PDB entry 9L5S | electron microscopy, 2.90 A resolution | chains 6 and 0 of the 41 polymer chains in the assembly

== Chain 6 ==
Molecule: U6 snRNA
Source organism: Chaetomium thermophilum (strain DSM 1495 / CBS 144.50 / IMI 039719)
Sequence (101 nucleotides; each row starts with the number of its first residue):
     1 GCCCUUCGGGGCAUUUGGUCAAUUUGAAACGAUACAGAGAAGAUUAGCAU
    51 GGCCCCUGCACUAAGGAUGACACGCUACUCAAAGAGACGCUACCAAUUUU
   101 U
Unresolved in the structure: 93-101

== Chain 0 ==
Protein: Putative pre-mRNA splicing protein
Source organism: Chaetomium thermophilum (strain DSM 1495 / CBS 144.50 / IMI 039719)
UniProt: G0S7S7 (G0S7S7_CHATD); numbering as in UniProt (aligned over 1-408)
Chain sequence (408 residues; numbered 1 to 408; the number before each row is that of its first residue):
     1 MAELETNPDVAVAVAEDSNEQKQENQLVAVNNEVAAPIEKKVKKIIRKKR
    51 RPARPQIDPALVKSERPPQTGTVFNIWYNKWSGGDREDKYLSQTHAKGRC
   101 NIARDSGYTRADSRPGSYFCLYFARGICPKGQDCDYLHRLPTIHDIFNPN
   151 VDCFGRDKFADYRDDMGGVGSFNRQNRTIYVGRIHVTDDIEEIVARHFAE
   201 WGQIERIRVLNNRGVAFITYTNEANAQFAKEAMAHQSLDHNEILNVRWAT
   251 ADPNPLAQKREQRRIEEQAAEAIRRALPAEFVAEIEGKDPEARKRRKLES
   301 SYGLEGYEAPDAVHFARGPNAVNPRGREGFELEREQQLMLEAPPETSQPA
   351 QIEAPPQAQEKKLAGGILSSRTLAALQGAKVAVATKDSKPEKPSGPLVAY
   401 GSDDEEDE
Unresolved in the structure: 1-49, 327-408

== Interface between chain 6 and chain 0 ==
Residue-residue contacts (54; chain 6 residue first):
  C20(6) / Phe-119(0)  base contact
  C20(6) / Cys-120(0)  hydrogen bond to the base
  C20(6) / Leu-121(0)  base contact
  C20(6) / Tyr-122(0)  base contact
  C20(6) / Tyr-136(0)  stacking on the base
  A21(6) / Val-62(0)  base contact
  A21(6) / Ser-64(0)  sugar contact
  A21(6) / Pro-129(0)  base contact
  A21(6) / Lys-130(0)  hydrogen bond to the base
  A22(6) / Ser-64(0)  sugar contact
  A22(6) / Tyr-122(0)  stacking on the base
  A22(6) / Ile-127(0)  base contact
  A22(6) / Cys-128(0)  base contact
  A22(6) / Pro-129(0)  base contact
  U23(6) / Lys-63(0)  phosphate contact
  U23(6) / Glu-65(0)  base contact
  U23(6) / Pro-67(0)  base contact
  U23(6) / Phe-74(0)  base contact
  U23(6) / Asn-79(0)  base contact
  U24(6) / Gln-93(0)  hydrogen bond to the sugar
  U24(6) / Thr-94(0)  hydrogen bond to the base
  U24(6) / Ala-96(0)  base contact
  U24(6) / Lys-97(0)  hydrogen bond to the base
  U24(6) / His-235(0)  stacking on the base
  U25(6) / Gln-93(0)  hydrogen bond to the phosphate
  U25(6) / Lys-230(0)  base contact
  U25(6) / Ala-234(0)  base contact
  U25(6) / His-235(0)  hydrogen bond to the base
  U25(6) / Leu-244(0)  base contact
  U25(6) / Asn-245(0)  base contact
  U25(6) / Val-246(0)  base contact
  U25(6) / Arg-247(0)  hydrogen bond to the base
  G26(6) / Phe-159(0)  stacking on the base
  G26(6) / Asp-161(0)  hydrogen bond to the base
  G26(6) / Arg-163(0)  hydrogen bond to the sugar
  G26(6) / Gly-168(0)  base contact
  G26(6) / Val-169(0)  hydrogen bond to the base
  G26(6) / Gly-170(0)  hydrogen bond to the base
  A27(6) / Tyr-162(0)  base contact
  A27(6) / Arg-163(0)  base contact
  A27(6) / Asp-164(0)  base contact
  A28(6) / Asn-75(0)  base contact
  A28(6) / Tyr-78(0)  hydrogen bond to the sugar
  A28(6) / Lys-80(0)  base contact
  A28(6) / Trp-81(0)  hydrogen bond to the base
  A28(6) / Ser-82(0)  base contact
  A29(6) / Ser-82(0)  base contact
  C30(6) / Gly-84(0)  base contact
  C30(6) / Asp-85(0)  base contact
  C30(6) / Arg-86(0)  base contact
  G31(6) / Gly-84(0)  hydrogen bond to the base
  G31(6) / Asp-85(0)  hydrogen bond to the base
  G31(6) / Arg-86(0)  hydrogen bond to the base
  A32(6) / Asp-85(0)  base contact
Other interface residues (no listed pair), chain 0 (49 interface residues in all): Arg-66, Gly-83, His-95, Cys-134, Gly-167, Ser-171

== Summary ==
13 residues of chain 6 and 49 residues of chain 0 are in contact; the contacts include 17 hydrogen bonds and 4
aromatic stacking contacts. Polar contacts include C20(6)/Cys-120(0), A21(6)/Lys-130(0) and U24(6)/Thr-94(0).
Here chain 6 is U6 snRNA and chain 0 is Putative pre-mRNA splicing protein, both from Chaetomium thermophilum
(strain DSM 1495 / CBS 144.50 / IMI 039719). Entry 9L5S (Cryo-EM structure of the thermophile spliceosome
(state B*Q1)) was determined by electron microscopy, deposited together with 9L5R and 9L5T.
